3HOW - chains A and 2 of the 15 polymer chains in the assembly; structure by X-ray diffraction, 3.60 A resolution.

# Chain A
Molecule: DNA-directed RNA polymerase II subunit RPB1
Organism: Saccharomyces cerevisiae
Notes: EC 2.7.7.6
Reference sequence: P04050 (RPB1_YEAST); residue numbers follow UniProt; this construct covers 1-1733
Sequence (1733 residues; row label = number of the first residue in the row):
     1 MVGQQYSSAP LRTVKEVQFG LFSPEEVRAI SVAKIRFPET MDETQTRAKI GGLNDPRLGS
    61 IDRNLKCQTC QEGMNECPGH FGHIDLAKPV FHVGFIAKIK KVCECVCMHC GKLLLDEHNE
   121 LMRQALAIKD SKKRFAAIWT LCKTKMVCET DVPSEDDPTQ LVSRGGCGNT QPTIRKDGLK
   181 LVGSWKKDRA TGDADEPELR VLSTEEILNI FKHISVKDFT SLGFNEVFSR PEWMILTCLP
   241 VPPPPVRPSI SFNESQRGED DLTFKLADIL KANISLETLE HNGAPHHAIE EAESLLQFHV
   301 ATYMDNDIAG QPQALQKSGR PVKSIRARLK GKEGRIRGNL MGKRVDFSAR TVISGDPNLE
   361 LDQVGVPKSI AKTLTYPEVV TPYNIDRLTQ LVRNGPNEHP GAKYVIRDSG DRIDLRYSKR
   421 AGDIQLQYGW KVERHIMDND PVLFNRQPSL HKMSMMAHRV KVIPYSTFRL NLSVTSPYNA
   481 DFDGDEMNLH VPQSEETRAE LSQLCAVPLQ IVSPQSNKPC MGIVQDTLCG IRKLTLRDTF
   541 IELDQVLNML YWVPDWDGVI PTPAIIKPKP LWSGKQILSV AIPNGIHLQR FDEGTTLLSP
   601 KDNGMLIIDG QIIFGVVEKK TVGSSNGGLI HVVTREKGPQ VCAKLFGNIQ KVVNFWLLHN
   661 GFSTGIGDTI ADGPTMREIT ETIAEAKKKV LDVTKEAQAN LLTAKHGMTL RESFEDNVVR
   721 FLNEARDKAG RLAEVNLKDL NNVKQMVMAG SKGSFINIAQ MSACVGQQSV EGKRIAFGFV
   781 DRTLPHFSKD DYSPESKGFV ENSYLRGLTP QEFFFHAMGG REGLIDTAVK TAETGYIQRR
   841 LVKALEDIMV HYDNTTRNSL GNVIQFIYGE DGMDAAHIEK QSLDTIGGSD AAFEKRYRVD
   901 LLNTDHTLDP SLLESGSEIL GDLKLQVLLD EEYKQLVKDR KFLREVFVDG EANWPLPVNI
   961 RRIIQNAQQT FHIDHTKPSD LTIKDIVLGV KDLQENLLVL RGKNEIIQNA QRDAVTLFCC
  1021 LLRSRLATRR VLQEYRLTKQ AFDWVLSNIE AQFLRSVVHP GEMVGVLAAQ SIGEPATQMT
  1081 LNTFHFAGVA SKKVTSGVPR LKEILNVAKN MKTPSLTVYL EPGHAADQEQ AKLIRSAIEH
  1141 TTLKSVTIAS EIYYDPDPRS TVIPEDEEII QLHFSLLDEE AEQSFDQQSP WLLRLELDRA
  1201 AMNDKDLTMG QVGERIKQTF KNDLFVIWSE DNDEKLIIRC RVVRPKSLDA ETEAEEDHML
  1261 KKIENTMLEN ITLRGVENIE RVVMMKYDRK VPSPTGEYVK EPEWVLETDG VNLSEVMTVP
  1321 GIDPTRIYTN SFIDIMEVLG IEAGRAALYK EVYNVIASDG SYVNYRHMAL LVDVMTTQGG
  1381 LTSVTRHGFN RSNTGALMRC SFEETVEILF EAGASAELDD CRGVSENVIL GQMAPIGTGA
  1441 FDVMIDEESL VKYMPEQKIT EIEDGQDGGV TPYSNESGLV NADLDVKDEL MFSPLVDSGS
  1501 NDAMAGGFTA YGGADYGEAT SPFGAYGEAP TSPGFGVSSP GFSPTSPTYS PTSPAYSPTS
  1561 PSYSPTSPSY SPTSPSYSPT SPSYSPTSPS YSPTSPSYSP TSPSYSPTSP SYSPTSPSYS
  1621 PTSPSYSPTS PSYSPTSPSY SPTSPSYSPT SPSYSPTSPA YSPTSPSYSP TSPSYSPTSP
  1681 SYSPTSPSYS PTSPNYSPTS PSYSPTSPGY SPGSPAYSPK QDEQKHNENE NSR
Not modelled in the structure: 1, 187-194, 1082-1091, 1176-1186, 1245-1253, 1456-1733
UniProt features mapped onto this chain:
  - region: Pro248 to Asp260 (Lid loop), Asn306 to Lys323 (Rudder loop), Pro810 to Glu822 (Bridging helix)
  - binding site (Zn(2+)): Cys67, Cys70, Cys77, His80, Cys107, Cys110, Cys148, Cys167
  - binding site (Mg(2+)): Asp481, Asp483, Asp485
  - modified residue: Thr1471 (Phosphothreonine)
  - cross-link (Glycyl lysine isopeptide (Lys-Gly)): Lys695 (interchain with G-Cter in ubiquitin), Lys1246 (interchain with G-Cter in ubiquitin), Lys1350 (interchain with G-Cter in ubiquitin)
  - natural variant: Ser1653 to Pro1659 (deletion: In strain: A364A)
  - mutagenesis: Lys1246 (K1246R: Impairs ubiquitination during transcription stress)
Metal / ion sites: Zn2+ site 1: Cys67, Cys70, Cys77, His80; Zn2+ site 2: Cys107, Cys110, Cys148, Cys167; Mg2+: Asp481, Asp483, Asp485 (shared with 1 residue of chain 3)
What the authors report for this chain:
  - binding site for the 18-nt RNA strand: Asp483

# Chain 2
Molecule: 12-nt DNA strand
Sequence (12 nucleotides; each row starts with the number of its first residue):
     1 ACTACTTGAG CT
Not modelled in the structure: 8-12

# How chain A and chain 2 interact
Residue-residue contacts - 5 pairs, chain A then chain 2:
  Lys1102(A) - DC2(2)  sugar contact
  Ala1108(A) - DT3(2)  phosphate contact
  His1387(A) - DT3(2)  phosphate contact
  His1387(A) - DA4(2)  sugar contact
  Arg1391(A) - DC5(2)  salt bridge to the phosphate
Interface residues without a listed pair, chain A (7 interface residues in all): Glu833, Asn1106, Lys1112

# Summary
The interface between chain A and chain 2 involves 7 residues on one side and 4 on the other; the contacts
include 1 salt bridge. Its one salt-bridged contact is Arg1391(A)-DC5(2). From the paper: a binding site for
the 18-nt RNA strand at Asp483(A).
Here chain A is DNA-directed RNA polymerase II subunit RPB1 (Saccharomyces cerevisiae) and chain 2 is a 12-nt
DNA strand. Entry 3HOW (Complete RNA polymerase II elongation complex III with a T-U mismatch and a frayed RNA
3'-uridine) was determined by X-ray diffraction (same publication as 3HOU, 3HOV, 3HOX, 3HOY and 3HOZ).
